PDB entry 2J6U | X-ray diffraction, 2.50 A resolution | chains A and T of the 3 polymer chains in the assembly

Chain A:
Name: DNA polymerase IV
Organism: Sulfolobus solfataricus
Notes: EC 2.7.7.7
UniProt: Q97W02 (DPO42_SULSO); residues 4-355 here correspond to UniProt positions 1-352 (UniProt number = residue number - 3)
Amino-acid sequence (358 residues; numbered -2 to 355; the number before each row is that of its first residue; numbers below 1 keep their minus sign (His-2 is residue -2)):
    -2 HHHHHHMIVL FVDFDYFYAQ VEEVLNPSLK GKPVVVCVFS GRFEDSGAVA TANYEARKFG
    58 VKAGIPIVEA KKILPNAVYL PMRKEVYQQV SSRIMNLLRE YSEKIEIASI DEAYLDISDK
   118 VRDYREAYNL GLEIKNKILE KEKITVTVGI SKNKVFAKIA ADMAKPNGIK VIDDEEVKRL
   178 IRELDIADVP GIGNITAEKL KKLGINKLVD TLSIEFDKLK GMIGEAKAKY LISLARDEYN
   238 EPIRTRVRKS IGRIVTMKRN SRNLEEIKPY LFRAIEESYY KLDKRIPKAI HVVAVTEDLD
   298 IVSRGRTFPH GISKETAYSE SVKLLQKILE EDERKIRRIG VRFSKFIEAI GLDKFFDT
Disordered / not traced: -2 to 0, 346-355
Bound ions: Ca2+ site 1: Asp10, Asp108, Glu109 (together with 2'-deoxyguanosine-5'-triphosphate) (shared with 1 residue of chain P); Ca2+ site 2: Asp10, Phe11, Asp108 (together with 2'-deoxyguanosine-5'-triphosphate); Ca2+ site 3: Ala184, Ile189
Residues lining bound ligands: 2'-deoxyguanosine-5'-triphosphate (DGT): Asp10, Phe11, Asp12, Tyr13, Phe14, Tyr15, Val35, Ala47, Thr48, Tyr51, Arg54, Ala60, Met79, Ile107, Asp108, Lys162
Swiss-Prot annotation at these positions:
  - active site: Glu109
  - binding site (Mg(2+)): Asp10, Asp108
  - site: Tyr15 (Substrate discrimination)

Chain T:
Molecule: 18-nt DNA strand
Sequence (18 nucleotides; each row starts with the number of its first residue):
     1 TCACXGAATC CTTCCCCC
Disordered / not traced: 1
Modified positions: 6OG (6-O-methyl guanosine-5'-monophosphate) at position 5

Interface between chain A and chain T:
Pairs across the interface - 37 pairs, chain A then chain T:
  Val35(A) - DC4(T)  sugar contact
  Val35(A) - 6OG_5(T)  sugar contact
  Ser37(A) - DC4(T)  phosphate contact
  Gly44(A) - DA3(T)  sugar contact
  Gly44(A) - DC4(T)  sugar contact
  Ala45(A) - DC4(T)  sugar contact
  Gly61(A) - DA3(T)  phosphate contact
  Pro63(A) - DA3(T)  base contact
  Val65(A) - DA3(T)  base contact
  Glu66(A) - DA3(T)  hydrogen bond to the base
  Gly221(A) - DC11(T)  phosphate contact
  Glu222(A) - DC11(T)  hydrogen bond to the phosphate
  Ala223(A) - DC10(T)  sugar contact
  Ala223(A) - DC11(T)  hydrogen bond to the phosphate
  Arg243(A) - DA8(T)  sugar contact
  Arg245(A) - DA7(T)  salt bridge to the phosphate
  Arg245(A) - DA8(T)  phosphate contact
  Lys246(A) - DA8(T)  hydrogen bond to the phosphate
  Lys246(A) - DT9(T)  salt bridge to the phosphate
  Ser247(A) - DA7(T)  phosphate contact
  Ser247(A) - DA8(T)  hydrogen bond to the phosphate
  Ile248(A) - DA7(T)  phosphate contact
  Gly249(A) - DG6(T)  sugar contact
  Gly249(A) - DA7(T)  hydrogen bond to the phosphate
  Arg250(A) - DG6(T)  salt bridge to the phosphate
  Ile251(A) - 6OG_5(T)  phosphate contact
  Ile251(A) - DG6(T)  hydrogen bond to the phosphate
  Val252(A) - 6OG_5(T)  phosphate contact
  Thr253(A) - DC4(T)  hydrogen bond to the phosphate
  Thr253(A) - 6OG_5(T)  hydrogen bond to the phosphate
  Lys278(A) - DA7(T)  salt bridge to the phosphate
  Leu296(A) - DC2(T)  base contact
  Arg334(A) - DA3(T)  sugar contact
  Arg334(A) - DC4(T)  salt bridge to the phosphate
  Arg335(A) - DC4(T)  salt bridge to the phosphate
  Arg339(A) - DG6(T)  sugar contact
  Arg339(A) - DA7(T)  salt bridge to the phosphate
Also at the interface, not in a pair above, chain A (30 interface residues in all): Phe36, Phe40, Lys224, Val244

Summary:
30 residues of chain A and 10 residues of chain T are in contact; the contacts include 9 hydrogen bonds and 7
salt bridges. Polar pairs include Glu66(A)-DA3(T), Glu222(A)-DC11(T) and Ala223(A)-DC11(T). Chain A binds
2'-deoxyguanosine-5'-triphosphate.
Here chain A is DNA polymerase IV (Sulfolobus solfataricus) and chain T is an 18-nt DNA strand. Entry 2J6U
(Ternary complex of Sulfolobus solfataricus Dpo4 DNA polymerase, O6- methylguanine modified DNA, and dGTP) was
determined by X-ray diffraction together with 2J6S and 2J6T from the same study.
